Entry 8T0P (X-ray diffraction, 1.73 A resolution); this record covers chains B and A of the 3 polymer chains in the assembly.

[Chain B]
Molecule: Inner kinetochore subunit AME1
Source organism: Saccharomyces cerevisiae
UniProtKB: P38313 (CENPU_YEAST); numbering as in UniProt (aligned over 125-231)
Amino-acid sequence (107 residues; numbered 125 to 231; the number before each row is that of its first residue):
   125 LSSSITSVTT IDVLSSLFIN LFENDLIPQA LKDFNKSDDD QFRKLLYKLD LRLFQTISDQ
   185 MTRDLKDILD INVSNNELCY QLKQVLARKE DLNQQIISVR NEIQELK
From the paper describing this entry:
  - conformationally variable residues (domain motion): Ile195
  - mutagenesis - D191A, D194A: unchanged binding to Histone H3-like centromeric protein CSE4
  - mutagenesis - I195Y: unchanged expression
  - mutagenesis - I195Y: abolished growth

[Chain A]
Molecule: Inner kinetochore subunit OKP1
Source organism: Saccharomyces cerevisiae
UniProtKB: P53298 (CENPQ_YEAST); residues 125-275 here = UniProt positions 125-275
Amino-acid sequence (152 residues; each row starts with the number of its first residue):
   124 SVRPWEFRKV IQAEYRERLP RNYELKHWKK PSKIMIGSIL RLLETNTVSA LDSVFEKYEK
   184 EMNQMTHGDN NEVKRIYSKK ERLLEIILTK IKKKLRQAKF PSRISERDLD IEYIYSKRQF
   244 IQNRYSQELQ NNERLEAILS REQNLLEETR KL
Differences from the reference sequence: expression tag (124)
From the paper describing this entry:
  - mutagenesis - E235A/Y238A: unchanged expression
  - mutagenesis - E235A/Y238A: abolished growth

[Interface between chain B and chain A]
Residue-residue contacts (115; chain B residue first):
  Ile129(B) - Leu142(A)  hydrophobic
  Thr130(B) - Glu147(A)
  Thr130(B) - Pro224(A)
  Thr130(B) - Ile227(A)
  Ser131(B) - Ile227(A)
  Ser131(B) - Ser228(A)  hydrogen bond (side chain-backbone)
  Ser131(B) - Asp231(A)
  Thr133(B) - Arg141(A)
  Thr133(B) - Leu142(A)
  Thr134(B) - Tyr138(A)  hydrogen bond
  Thr134(B) - Ile227(A)
  Ile135(B) - Leu232(A)  hydrophobic
  Asp136(B) - Arg141(A)
  Val137(B) - Glu137(A)
  Leu138(B) - Ile162(A)  hydrophobic
  Leu138(B) - Leu232(A)  hydrophobic
  Ser140(B) - Glu137(A)  hydrogen bond
  Ser140(B) - Arg141(A)
  Leu141(B) - Phe130(A)  hydrophobic
  Leu141(B) - Val133(A)  hydrophobic
  Leu141(B) - Ile134(A)  hydrophobic
  Leu141(B) - Leu218(A)  hydrophobic
  Phe142(B) - Ile162(A)  hydrophobic
  Phe142(B) - Ile214(A)  hydrophobic
  Asn144(B) - Pro127(A)
  Leu145(B) - Pro127(A)  hydrophobic
  Leu145(B) - Trp128(A)
  Leu145(B) - Phe130(A)  hydrophobic
  Leu145(B) - Ile214(A)  hydrophobic
  Asp149(B) - Trp128(A)
  Phe166(B) - Met188(A)  hydrophobic
  Phe166(B) - Glu195(A)
  Phe166(B) - Ile199(A)  hydrophobic
  Leu169(B) - Glu184(A)
  Leu169(B) - Met185(A)  hydrophobic
  Leu169(B) - Met188(A)  hydrophobic
  Leu170(B) - Ile199(A)  hydrophobic
  Leu170(B) - Lys203(A)  hydrogen bond (backbone-side chain)
  Lys172(B) - Tyr181(A)
  Leu173(B) - Val177(A)  hydrophobic
  Leu173(B) - Phe178(A)  hydrophobic
  Leu173(B) - Tyr181(A)  hydrophobic
  Asp174(B) - Lys203(A)  salt bridge
  Asp174(B) - Leu206(A)
  Arg176(B) - Val177(A)
  Arg176(B) - Tyr181(A)  hydrogen bond
  Leu177(B) - Ala173(A)
  Leu177(B) - Leu174(A)  hydrophobic
  Leu177(B) - Val177(A)  hydrophobic
  Phe178(B) - Leu207(A)  hydrophobic
  Phe178(B) - Ile210(A)  hydrophobic
  Thr180(B) - Ala173(A)
  Ile181(B) - Asn169(A)
  Ile181(B) - Thr170(A)
  Ile181(B) - Ala173(A)  hydrophobic
  Ile181(B) - Leu207(A)  hydrophobic
  Gln184(B) - Asn169(A)
  Gln184(B) - Ser172(A)  hydrogen bond
  Met185(B) - Leu165(A)
  Met185(B) - Leu166(A)  hydrophobic
  Met185(B) - Asn169(A)  hydrogen bond
  Asp188(B) - Asn169(A)  hydrogen bond
  Leu189(B) - Leu165(A)  hydrophobic
  Leu189(B) - Leu232(A)  hydrophobic
  Ile192(B) - Leu165(A)  hydrophobic
  Ile192(B) - Asp231(A)
  Ile192(B) - Leu232(A)
  Ile195(B) - Ile234(A)  hydrophobic
  Ile195(B) - Ile237(A)  hydrophobic
  Asn196(B) - Asp231(A)  hydrogen bond (side chain-backbone)
  Asn196(B) - Ile237(A)
  Ser198(B) - Arg241(A)  hydrogen bond
  Asn199(B) - Ile237(A)  hydrogen bond (side chain-backbone)
  Asn199(B) - Arg241(A)  hydrogen bond
  Asn199(B) - Ile244(A)
  Leu202(B) - Ile244(A)  hydrophobic
  Leu202(B) - Gln245(A)
  Cys203(B) - Lys240(A)
  Cys203(B) - Ile244(A)  hydrophobic
  Gln205(B) - Tyr248(A)
  Leu206(B) - Arg247(A)
  Leu206(B) - Tyr248(A)  hydrophobic
  Leu206(B) - Glu251(A)
  Val209(B) - Tyr248(A)  hydrophobic
  Val209(B) - Glu251(A)
  Val209(B) - Leu252(A)  hydrophobic
  Val209(B) - Asn255(A)  hydrogen bond (backbone-side chain)
  Leu210(B) - Arg247(A)
  Leu210(B) - Glu251(A)
  Arg212(B) - Asn255(A)
  Lys213(B) - Glu251(A)  salt bridge
  Lys213(B) - Asn254(A)
  Lys213(B) - Asn255(A)
  Lys213(B) - Leu258(A)
  Leu216(B) - Asn255(A)
  Leu216(B) - Leu258(A)  hydrophobic
  Leu216(B) - Leu262(A)  hydrophobic
  Asn217(B) - Leu258(A)
  Gln219(B) - Leu262(A)
  Ile220(B) - Leu258(A)
  Ile220(B) - Ile261(A)  hydrophobic
  Ile220(B) - Leu262(A)  hydrophobic
  Val223(B) - Leu262(A)  hydrophobic
  Val223(B) - Glu265(A)
  Arg224(B) - Ile261(A)
  Arg224(B) - Arg264(A)
  Arg224(B) - Glu265(A)  salt bridge
  Glu226(B) - Leu269(A)
  Ile227(B) - Glu265(A)
  Ile227(B) - Leu268(A)  hydrophobic
  Ile227(B) - Leu269(A)  hydrophobic
  Leu230(B) - Leu269(A)  hydrophobic
  Leu230(B) - Thr272(A)
  Leu230(B) - Arg273(A)
  Lys231(B) - Thr272(A)
Interface residues without a listed pair, chain B (57 interface residues in all): Ser126, Asn148, Leu150, Gln165
Interface residues without a listed pair, chain A (64 interface residues in all): Ser176, Phe223, Arg226, Glu259, Gln266, Leu275

[Summary]
57 residues of chain B and 64 residues of chain A are in contact, with 13 hydrogen bonds and 3 salt bridges.
Polar pairs include Asp174(B)-Lys203(A), Lys213(B)-Glu251(A) and Arg224(B)-Glu265(A). From the paper: I195Y of
chain B abolishes growth; conformational variability at Ile195(B); 4 substitutions were tested in all.
Chain B is Inner kinetochore subunit AME1 and chain A is Inner kinetochore subunit OKP1, both from
Saccharomyces cerevisiae; the structure, Structure of Cse4 bound to Ame1 and Okp1, was determined by X-ray
diffraction.
